Entry 1QYX (X-ray diffraction, 1.89 A resolution); this record covers chain A.

== Chain A ==
Molecule: Estradiol 17 beta-dehydrogenase 1
Source organism: Homo sapiens
Notes: EC 1.1.1.62
Reference sequence: P14061 (DHB1_HUMAN); residues 1-327 here = UniProt positions 1-327
Sequence (327 residues; numbered 1 to 327; the number before each row is that of its first residue):
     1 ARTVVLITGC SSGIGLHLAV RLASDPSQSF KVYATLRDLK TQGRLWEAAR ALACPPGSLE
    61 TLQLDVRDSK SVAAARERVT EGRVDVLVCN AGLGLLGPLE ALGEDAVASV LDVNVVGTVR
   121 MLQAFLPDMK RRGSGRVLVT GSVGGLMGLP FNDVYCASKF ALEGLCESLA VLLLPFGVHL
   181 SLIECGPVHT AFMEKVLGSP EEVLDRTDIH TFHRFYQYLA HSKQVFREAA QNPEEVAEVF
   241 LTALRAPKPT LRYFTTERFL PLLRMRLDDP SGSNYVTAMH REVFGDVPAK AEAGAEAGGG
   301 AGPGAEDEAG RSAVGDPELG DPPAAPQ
Disordered / not traced: 191-198, 286-327
Ligand contacts:
  - 4-androstene-3-17-dione (ASD): Val143, Leu149, Pro187, Tyr218, His221, Ser222, Val225, Phe226, Phe259, Leu262, Met279, Glu282, Val283
  - NADP (NAP; NADP nicotinamide-adenine-dinucleotide phosphate): Gly9, Cys10, Ser11, Ser12, Gly13, Arg37, Thr41, Leu64, Asp65, Val66, Arg67, Asn90, Ala91, Gly92, Leu93, Val113

== Summary ==
Ligands of chain A: 4-androstene-3-17-dione and NADP.
Chain A is Estradiol 17 beta-dehydrogenase 1 (Homo sapiens); the structure, Crystal structure of human
estrogenic 17beta-hydroxysteroid dehydrogenase complex with androstenedione and NADP, was determined by X-ray
diffraction (same publication as 1QYV and 1QYW).
